Entry 7X3V (electron microscopy, 3.09 A resolution); this record covers chains A and I of the 11 polymer chains in the assembly.

== Chain A ==
Name: Histone H3
From: Xenopus laevis
UniProt: A0A310TTQ1 (A0A310TTQ1_XENLA); residues 0-135 here correspond to UniProt positions 1-136 (UniProt number = residue number + 1)
Sequence (136 residues; numbered 0 to 135; the number before each row is that of its first residue; numbering starts at 0):
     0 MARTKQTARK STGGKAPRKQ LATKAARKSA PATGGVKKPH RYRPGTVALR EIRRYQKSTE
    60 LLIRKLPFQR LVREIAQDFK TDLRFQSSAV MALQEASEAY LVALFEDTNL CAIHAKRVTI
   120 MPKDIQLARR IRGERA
Unresolved in the structure: 0-36, 135

== Chain I ==
Molecule: 147-nt DNA strand
Sequence (147 nucleotides; row label = number of the first residue in the row):
     1 CTGGAGAATC CCGGTGCCGA GGCCGCTCAA TTGGTCGTAG ACAGCTCTAG CACCGCTTAA
    61 ACGCACGTAC GCGCTGTCCC CCGCGTTTTA ACCGCCAAGG GGATTACTCC CTAGTCTCCA
   121 GGCACGTGTC AGATATATAC ATCCTGA
Unresolved in the structure: 1

== Interface between chain A and chain I ==
Pairs across the interface (20; chain A residue first):
  Arg40(A) with DG83(I), hydrogen bond to the sugar; DC84(I), hydrogen bond to the sugar
  Tyr41(A) with DA7(I), sugar contact; DG83(I), sugar contact; DC84(I), hydrogen bond to the phosphate
  Arg42(A) with DG83(I), phosphate contact
  Pro43(A) with DG83(I), phosphate contact
  Gly44(A) with DG83(I), hydrogen bond to the phosphate
  Thr45(A) with DG83(I), phosphate contact
  Val46(A) with DG83(I), phosphate contact; DC84(I), phosphate contact
  Ala47(A) with DG83(I), phosphate contact
  Arg49(A) with DA8(I), phosphate contact; DT9(I), salt bridge to the phosphate
  Arg63(A) with DA91(I), phosphate contact; DC92(I), salt bridge to the phosphate
  Lys64(A) with DC92(I), hydrogen bond to the phosphate
  Leu65(A) with DA91(I), sugar contact; DC92(I), hydrogen bond to the phosphate
  Arg69(A) with DA91(I), salt bridge to the phosphate
Also at the interface, not in a pair above, chain A (17 interface residues in all): His39, Lys56, Pro66, Arg83
Also at the interface, not in a pair above, chain I (11 interface residues in all): DC10, DC82, DG100, DG101

== Overview ==
17 residues of chain A face 11 of chain I across their interface; the contacts include 6 hydrogen bonds and 3
salt bridges. Polar pairs include Arg40(A)-DG83(I), Arg40(A)-DC84(I) and Tyr41(A)-DC84(I).
Chain A is Histone H3 (Xenopus laevis) and chain I is a 147-nt DNA strand; the structure, Cryo-EM structure of
IOC3-N2 nucleosome, was determined by electron microscopy, deposited together with 7X3T, 7X3W and 7X3X.
